7DXD - chains A and B of the 4 polymer chains in the assembly; structure by electron microscopy, 3.90 A resolution.

Chain A (and B):
Name: Short transient receptor potential channel 3
Source organism: Homo sapiens
Notes: chain B of this document is another copy of the same molecule, construct and numbering; everything in this record applies to it too
UniProtKB: Q13507 (TRPC3_HUMAN); numbering as in UniProt (aligned over 1-836)
Amino-acid sequence (836 residues; row label = number of the first residue in the row):
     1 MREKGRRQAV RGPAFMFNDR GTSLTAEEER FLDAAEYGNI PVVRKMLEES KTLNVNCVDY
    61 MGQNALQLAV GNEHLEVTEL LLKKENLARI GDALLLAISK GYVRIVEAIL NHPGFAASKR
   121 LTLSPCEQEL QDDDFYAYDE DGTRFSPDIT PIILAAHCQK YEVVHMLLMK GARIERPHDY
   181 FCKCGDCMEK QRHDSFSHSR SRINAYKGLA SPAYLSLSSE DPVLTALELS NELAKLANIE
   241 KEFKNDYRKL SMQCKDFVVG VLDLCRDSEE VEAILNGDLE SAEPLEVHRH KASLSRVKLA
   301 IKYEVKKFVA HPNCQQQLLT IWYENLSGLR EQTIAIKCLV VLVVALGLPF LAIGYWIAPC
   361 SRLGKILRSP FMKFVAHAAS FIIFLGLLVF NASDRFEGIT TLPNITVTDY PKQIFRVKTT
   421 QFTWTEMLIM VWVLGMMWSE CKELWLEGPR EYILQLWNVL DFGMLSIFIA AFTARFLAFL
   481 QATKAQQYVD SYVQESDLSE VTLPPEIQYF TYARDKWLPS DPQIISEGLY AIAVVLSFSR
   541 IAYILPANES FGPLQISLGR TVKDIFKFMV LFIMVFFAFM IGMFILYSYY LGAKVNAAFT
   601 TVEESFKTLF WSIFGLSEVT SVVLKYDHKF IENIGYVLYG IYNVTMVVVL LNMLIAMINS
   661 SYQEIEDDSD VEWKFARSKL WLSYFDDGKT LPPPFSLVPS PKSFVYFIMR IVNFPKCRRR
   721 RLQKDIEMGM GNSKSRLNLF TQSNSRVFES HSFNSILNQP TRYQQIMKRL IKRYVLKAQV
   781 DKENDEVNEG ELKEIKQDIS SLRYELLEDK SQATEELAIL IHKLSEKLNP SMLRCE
Disordered / not traced: 1-11, 19-21, 279-291, 665-667, 688-690, 700-758, 825-836
Bound ions: Ca2+: Glu-73, Asp-798; Zn2+: His-178, Cys-182, Cys-184, Cys-187

Interface between chain A and chain B:
Pairs across the interface - 135 pairs, chain A then chain B:
  Gly-12(A) / Leu-168(B)
  Pro-13(A) / His-165(B)
  Pro-13(A) / Leu-168(B)  hydrophobic
  Pro-13(A) / Met-169(B)
  Pro-13(A) / Leu-217(B)
  Ala-14(A) / Leu-217(B)  hydrogen bond (backbone-backbone)
  Ala-14(A) / Ser-218(B)
  Ala-14(A) / Ser-219(B)
  Ala-14(A) / Glu-220(B)
  Phe-15(A) / Glu-220(B)
  Phe-15(A) / Met-767(B)
  Phe-15(A) / Lys-768(B)
  Met-16(A) / Lys-768(B)  hydrogen bond (backbone-side chain)
  Phe-17(A) / Lys-768(B)
  Phe-17(A) / Lys-772(B)
  Tyr-37(A) / Arg-104(B)
  Tyr-60(A) / Glu-162(B)
  Tyr-60(A) / His-165(B)
  Tyr-60(A) / Gln-779(B)
  Met-61(A) / Lys-772(B)  hydrogen bond (backbone-side chain)
  Met-61(A) / Val-775(B)  hydrophobic
  Met-61(A) / Leu-776(B)  hydrophobic
  Gly-62(A) / Lys-772(B)
  Gln-63(A) / Leu-776(B)
  Lys-100(A) / Glu-783(B)  salt bridge
  Tyr-138(A) / Lys-772(B)
  Asp-139(A) / Lys-772(B)  salt bridge
  Glu-140(A) / Lys-768(B)  salt bridge
  Asp-141(A) / Arg-769(B)  salt bridge
  Thr-143(A) / Arg-266(B)  hydrogen bond (backbone-side chain)
  Arg-144(A) / Arg-266(B)
  Phe-145(A) / Arg-266(B)
  Ser-146(A) / Arg-266(B)
  Tyr-180(A) / Glu-331(B)  hydrogen bond
  Asp-194(A) / Asp-267(B)
  Asp-194(A) / Ser-268(B)  hydrogen bond
  Phe-196(A) / Cys-265(B)
  Phe-196(A) / Arg-266(B)
  Phe-196(A) / Asp-267(B)
  Phe-196(A) / Ser-268(B)
  Phe-196(A) / Val-271(B)  hydrophobic
  Phe-196(A) / Asn-313(B)
  Phe-196(A) / Gln-316(B)
  Ser-197(A) / Arg-266(B)
  Ile-239(A) / Glu-331(B)
  Glu-242(A) / Pro-312(B)
  Glu-242(A) / Gln-315(B)
  Glu-242(A) / Leu-319(B)
  Lys-567(A) / Leu-554(B)
  Met-574(A) / Ile-541(B)  hydrophobic
  Phe-577(A) / Phe-538(B)  hydrophobic
  Ala-578(A) / Phe-538(B)  hydrophobic
  Phe-579(A) / Val-535(B)  hydrophobic
  Ile-581(A) / Val-389(B)  hydrophobic
  Gly-582(A) / Ala-531(B)
  Gly-582(A) / Val-535(B)
  Phe-584(A) / Arg-395(B)
  Phe-584(A) / Phe-396(B)  hydrophobic
  Ile-585(A) / Leu-388(B)
  Ile-585(A) / Ala-392(B)  hydrophobic
  Ile-585(A) / Arg-395(B)
  Ile-585(A) / Tyr-530(B)  hydrophobic
  Leu-586(A) / Ala-531(B)  hydrophobic
  Ser-588(A) / Arg-395(B)  hydrogen bond
  Tyr-589(A) / Arg-395(B)  hydrogen bond
  Tyr-589(A) / Ile-399(B)  hydrophobic
  Tyr-589(A) / Pro-403(B)
  Tyr-589(A) / Arg-514(B)
  Tyr-590(A) / Arg-514(B)
  Tyr-590(A) / Ile-524(B)
  Leu-591(A) / Ile-399(B)
  Thr-601(A) / Phe-396(B)
  Thr-601(A) / Glu-397(B)
  Thr-601(A) / Gly-398(B)
  Val-602(A) / Phe-396(B)  hydrogen bond (backbone-backbone)
  Gly-615(A) / Leu-616(B)
  Ser-617(A) / Leu-616(B)
  Val-619(A) / Trp-611(B)
  Tyr-626(A) / Asn-404(B)  hydrogen bond
  Tyr-626(A) / Asp-515(B)
  Asp-627(A) / Pro-519(B)
  His-628(A) / Arg-514(B)
  His-628(A) / Trp-517(B)
  Phe-630(A) / Ile-525(B)  hydrophobic
  Ile-631(A) / Ile-524(B)  hydrophobic
  Ile-631(A) / Glu-527(B)
  Ile-634(A) / Ile-532(B)  hydrophobic
  Tyr-636(A) / Lys-607(B)
  Leu-638(A) / Val-535(B)  hydrophobic
  Tyr-639(A) / Trp-611(B)  hydrophobic
  Gly-640(A) / Trp-611(B)
  Asn-643(A) / Phe-614(B)
  Val-644(A) / Phe-614(B)  hydrophobic
  Val-648(A) / Val-562(B)  hydrophobic
  Val-648(A) / Ile-565(B)  hydrophobic
  Asn-652(A) / Ser-557(B)
  Asn-652(A) / Leu-558(B)
  Asn-652(A) / Thr-561(B)
  Ile-655(A) / Met-657(B)  hydrophobic
  Ile-655(A) / Ile-658(B)  hydrophobic
  Ile-658(A) / Ile-658(B)  hydrophobic
  Asn-659(A) / Ser-661(B)  hydrogen bond
  Glu-786(A) / Glu-786(B)
  Val-787(A) / Glu-786(B)
  Val-787(A) / Val-787(B)  hydrophobic
  Asn-788(A) / Glu-783(B)
  Asn-788(A) / Asn-784(B)
  Asn-788(A) / Asp-785(B)
  Glu-789(A) / Lys-782(B)
  Glu-789(A) / Glu-783(B)  hydrogen bond (backbone-backbone)
  Glu-789(A) / Asp-785(B)  hydrogen bond (backbone-backbone)
  Glu-789(A) / Glu-791(B)
  Gly-790(A) / Glu-783(B)  hydrogen bond (backbone-backbone)
  Leu-792(A) / Val-787(B)  hydrophobic
  Leu-792(A) / Glu-791(B)
  Leu-792(A) / Leu-792(B)  hydrophobic
  Leu-792(A) / Ile-795(B)
  Lys-796(A) / Glu-794(B)  salt bridge
  Lys-796(A) / Ile-795(B)
  Lys-796(A) / Asp-798(B)  salt bridge
  Ile-799(A) / Ile-795(B)  hydrophobic
  Ile-799(A) / Ile-799(B)  hydrophobic
  Arg-803(A) / Glu-76(B)  salt bridge
  Arg-803(A) / Leu-802(B)
  Arg-803(A) / Glu-805(B)  salt bridge
  Tyr-804(A) / Arg-104(B)
  Leu-806(A) / Leu-806(B)  hydrophobic
  Leu-807(A) / Leu-806(B)  hydrophobic
  Lys-810(A) / Asp-809(B)
  Leu-817(A) / Glu-816(B)
  Leu-817(A) / Leu-817(B)  hydrophobic
  Ile-821(A) / Glu-816(B)
  Ile-821(A) / Ile-819(B)  hydrophobic
  Ile-821(A) / Leu-820(B)  hydrophobic
  Leu-824(A) / Leu-820(B)  hydrophobic
Also at the interface, not in a pair above, chain A (91 interface residues in all): Pro-147, Phe-181, Lys-241, Phe-243, Phe-568, Val-570, Thr-600, Val-647, Val-649, Leu-651, Lys-793, Ile-795, Leu-820
Also at the interface, not in a pair above, chain B (101 interface residues in all): Glu-73, Tyr-161, Ser-216, Pro-222, Gly-528, Val-534, Glu-549, Ser-550, Phe-551, Phe-610, Met-653, Leu-654, Tyr-662, Arg-677, Gln-764, Ile-771, Lys-823

Summary:
91 residues of chain A and 101 residues of chain B are in contact; the contacts include 14 hydrogen bonds and
8 salt bridges. Polar pairs include Lys-100(A)/Glu-783(B), Asp-139(A)/Lys-772(B) and Glu-140(A)/Lys-768(B).
Glu-73(A) and Asp-798(A) coordinate Ca2+.
Chain A and chain B are both Short transient receptor potential channel 3 (Homo sapiens); the structure,
Structure of TRPC3 at 3.9 angstrom in 1340 nM free calcium state, was determined by electron microscopy
together with 7DXB, 7DXC, 7DXE, 7DXF and 7DXG from the same study.
